Entry 7MIZ (electron microscopy, 3.40 A resolution); this record covers chains B2 and g of the 100 polymer chains in the assembly.

== Chain B2 ==
Protein: Tubulin alpha chain
Source organism: Toxoplasma gondii
Reference sequence: P10873 (TBA_TOXGO); residues 1-453 here = UniProt positions 1-453
Amino-acid sequence (453 residues; numbered 1 to 453; the number before each row is that of its first residue):
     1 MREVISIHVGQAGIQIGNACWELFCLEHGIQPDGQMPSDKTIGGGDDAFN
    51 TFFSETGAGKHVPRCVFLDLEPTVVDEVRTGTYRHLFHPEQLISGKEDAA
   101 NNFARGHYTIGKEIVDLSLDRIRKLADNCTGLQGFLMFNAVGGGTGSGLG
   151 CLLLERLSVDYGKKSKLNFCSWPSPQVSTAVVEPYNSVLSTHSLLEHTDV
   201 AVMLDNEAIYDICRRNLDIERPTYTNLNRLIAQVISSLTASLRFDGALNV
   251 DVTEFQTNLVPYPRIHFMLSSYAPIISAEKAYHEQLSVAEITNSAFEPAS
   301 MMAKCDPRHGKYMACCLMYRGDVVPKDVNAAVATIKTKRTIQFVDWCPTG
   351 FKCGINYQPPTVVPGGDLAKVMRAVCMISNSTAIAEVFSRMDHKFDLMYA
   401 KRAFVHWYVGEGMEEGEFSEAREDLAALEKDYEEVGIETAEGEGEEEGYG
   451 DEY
Unresolved in the structure: 38-46, 438-453
Ligand contacts: GTP (guanosine-5'-triphosphate): Gly10, Gln11, Ala12, Gln15, Ile16, Asp69, Glu71, Asp98, Ala99, Ala100, Asn101, Ala140, Gly143, Gly144, Thr145, Gly146, Ser171, Ser178, Thr179, Asn206, Tyr224, Leu227, Asn228, Ile231
UniProt features mapped onto this chain:
  - active site: Glu254
  - binding site (GTP): Gln11, Glu71, Gly144, Thr145, Thr179, Asn206, Asn228
  - binding site (Mg(2+)): Glu71
  - site: Tyr453 (Involved in polymerization)
  - modified residue: Lys40 (N6-acetyllysine)

== Chain g ==
Protein: PDI family protein
Source organism: Toxoplasma gondii
Reference sequence: Q8MPF4 (Q8MPF4_TOXGO); residues 1-220 here = UniProt positions 1-220
Amino-acid sequence (220 residues; numbered 1 to 220; the number before each row is that of its first residue):
     1 MSQPVFASPLNVEKRRLNEERALMQAQKAGGEGVNIQLPPNYGDMDLILF
    51 PEGSLKNSNNTVIPQSHLKGKSVALYFADGADPKCASLLPFLLNYYRTMN
   101 EGGANQKIEIIFVSLDRDREAFESHRAHMPWLSIDLENPLTEILKRHFRV
   151 MKEYEVPTYGYGSRTGVPSVIVIGSDGREAQFLPICSGLEEGDRALLRWD
   201 WRNTKFASDQFHVRPTLLEQ
Unresolved in the structure: 1, 30-34, 208-220

== Chain B2 / chain g interface ==
Residue-residue contacts - 17 pairs, chain B2 then chain g:
  Leu217(B2) - Arg198(g)
  Asp218(B2) - Glu191(g)
  Asp218(B2) - Arg194(g)  salt bridge
  Asp218(B2) - Arg198(g)  hydrogen bond (backbone-side chain)
  Ile219(B2) - Leu189(g)  hydrophobic
  Ile219(B2) - Glu191(g)
  Ile219(B2) - Arg198(g)
  Glu220(B2) - Glu191(g)
  Arg221(B2) - Leu189(g)  hydrogen bond (side chain-backbone)
  Arg221(B2) - Glu190(g)
  Ala278(B2) - Asp200(g)
  Ala278(B2) - Arg202(g)
  Glu279(B2) - Leu197(g)
  Glu279(B2) - Arg198(g)
  Ala281(B2) - Arg202(g)
  Tyr282(B2) - Trp201(g)  hydrophobic
  Tyr282(B2) - Arg202(g)
Interface residues without a listed pair, chain g (10 interface residues in all): Gly188

== Overview ==
9 residues of chain B2 and 10 residues of chain g are in contact, with 2 hydrogen bonds and 1 salt bridge.
Polar contacts include Asp218(B2)-Arg194(g), Asp218(B2)-Arg198(g) and Arg221(B2)-Leu189(g). Chain B2 binds
GTP.
Here chain B2 is Tubulin alpha chain and chain g is PDI family protein, both from Toxoplasma gondii. Entry
7MIZ (Atomic structure of cortical microtubule from Toxoplasma gondii) was determined by electron microscopy.
